8GXY - chains K and L of the 12 polymer chains in the assembly; structure by electron microscopy, 2.80 A resolution.

# Chain K
Molecule: V-type ATP synthase, subunit (VAPC-THERM)
Organism: Thermus thermophilus HB8
Reference sequence: Q5SIT5 (Q5SIT5_THET8); numbering as in UniProt (aligned over 1-120)
Amino-acid sequence (120 residues; each row starts with the number of its first residue):
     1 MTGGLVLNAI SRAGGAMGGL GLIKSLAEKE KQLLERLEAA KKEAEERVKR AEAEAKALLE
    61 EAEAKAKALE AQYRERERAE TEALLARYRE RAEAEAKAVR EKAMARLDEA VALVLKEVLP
Unresolved in the structure: 1-80

# Chain L
Molecule: V-type ATP synthase subunit E
Organism: Thermus thermophilus HB8
Reference sequence: P74901 (VATE_THET8); residue numbers follow UniProt; this construct covers 1-188
Amino-acid sequence (188 residues; each row starts with the number of its first residue):
     1 MSKLEAILSQ EVEAEIQALL QEAEAKAEAV KREAEEKAKA LLQARERALE AQYRAALRRA
    61 ESAGELLVAT ARTQARGEVL EEVRRRVREA LEALPQKPEW PEVVRKLALE ALEALPGAKA
   121 LVANPEDLPH LEALARERGV ELQAEPALRL GVRAVGAEGK TQVENSLLAR LDRAWDALSS
   181 KVAQALWG
Unresolved in the structure: 1-60

# Chain K / chain L interface
Residue-residue contacts - 36 pairs, chain K then chain L:
  Y88(K) with G64(L)
  R89(K) with L67(L)
  R91(K) with V68(L)
  A92(K) with L67(L); V68(L), hydrophobic; A71(L)
  E95(K) with R72(L)
  V99(K) with A75(L), hydrophobic; W187(L), hydrogen bond (backbone-side chain)
  R100(K) with E78(L), salt bridge
  A103(K) with V79(L), hydrophobic; W187(L)
  R106(K) with A185(L), hydrogen bond (side chain-backbone); G188(L), hydrogen bond (side chain-backbone)
  L107(K) with V79(L), hydrophobic; E82(L); V83(L), hydrophobic; R86(L); L186(L), hydrophobic
  D108(K) with R86(L)
  V111(K) with V83(L), hydrophobic; R86(L); V87(L), hydrophobic
  V114(K) with V87(L), hydrophobic; W175(L), hydrophobic; V182(L), hydrophobic
  L115(K) with L91(L), hydrophobic
  E117(K) with L178(L); K181(L), salt bridge
  V118(K) with R170(L), hydrogen bond (backbone-side chain); L171(L), hydrophobic
  L119(K) with L167(L), hydrophobic; R170(L)
  P120(K) with K106(L), hydrogen bond (backbone-side chain); L107(L), hydrophobic; R170(L)
Other interface residues (no listed pair), chain K (23 interface residues in all): L85, A96, K102, A110, L113
Other interface residues (no listed pair), chain L (33 interface residues in all): E61, A63, E65, R76, L94, V103, Q184

# Summary
Chain K and chain L form an interface of 23 and 33 residues respectively, with 5 hydrogen bonds and 2 salt
bridges. Among the polar pairs are R100(K)-E78(L), E117(K)-K181(L) and V99(K)-W187(L).
Chain K is V-type ATP synthase, subunit (VAPC-THERM) and chain L is V-type ATP synthase subunit E, both from
Thermus thermophilus HB8; the structure, 2 sulfate-bound V1EG of V/A-ATPase from Thermus thermophilus, was
determined by electron microscopy, deposited together with 8GXU, 8GXW, 8GXX and 8GXZ.
